PDB entry 9H94 | electron microscopy, 2.10 A resolution | chains A and B of the 3 polymer chains in the assembly

== Chain A ==
Protein: Capsid protein VP1
From: Poliovirus 2
Reference sequence: Q8QNU4 (Q8QNU4_9ENTO); numbering as in UniProt (aligned over 1-301)
Chain sequence (301 residues; each row starts with the number of its first residue):
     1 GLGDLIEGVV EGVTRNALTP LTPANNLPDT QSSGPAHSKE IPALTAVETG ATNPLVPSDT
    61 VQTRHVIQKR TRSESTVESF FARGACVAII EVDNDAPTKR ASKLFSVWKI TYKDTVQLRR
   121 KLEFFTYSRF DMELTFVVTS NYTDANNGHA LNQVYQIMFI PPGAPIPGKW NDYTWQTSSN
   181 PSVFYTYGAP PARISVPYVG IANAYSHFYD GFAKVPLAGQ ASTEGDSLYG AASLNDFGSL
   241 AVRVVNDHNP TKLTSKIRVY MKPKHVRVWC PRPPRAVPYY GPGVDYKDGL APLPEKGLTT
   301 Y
Disordered / not traced: 1-61
Sequence notes: engineered mutation Ile41 (Thr in Q8QNU4), Leu134 (Phe in Q8QNU4), Phe159 (Tyr in Q8QNU4)
Residues lining bound ligands: sphingosine (SPH): Ile110, Tyr112, Ser128, Phe130, Met132, Leu134, Ile157, Met158, Phe159, Pro181, Ser182, Val183, Ile194, Val196, Val199, Tyr205, His207, Phe237, Leu240

== Chain B ==
Protein: Capsid protein VP0
From: Poliovirus 2
Reference sequence: P06210 (POLG_POL2L); residue numbers follow UniProt; this construct covers 1-340
Chain sequence (340 residues; row label = number of the first residue in the row):
     1 MGAQVSSQKV GAHENSNRAY GGSTINYTTI NYYRDSASNA ASKQDFAQDP SKFTEPIKDV
    61 LIKTAPTLNS PNIEACGYSD RVMQLTLGNS TITTQEAANS VVAYGRWPEY IKDSEANPVD
   121 QPTEPDVAAC RFYTLDTVTW RKESRGWWWK LPDALKDMGL FGQNMFYHYL GRAGYTVHVQ
   181 CNASKFHQGA LGVFAVPEMC LAGDSTTHMF TKYENANPGE KGGEFKGSFT LDTNATNPAR
   241 NFCPVDYLFG SGVLAGNAFV YPHQIINLRT NNCATLVLPY VNSLSIDSMT KHNNWGIAIL
   301 PLAPLDFATE SSTEIPITLT IAPMCCEFNG LRNITVPRTQ
Disordered / not traced: 1-83, 94-98, 310-312
Swiss-Prot annotation at these positions:
  - site (Cleavage): Asn69, Ser70, Gln340
  - lipidation: Gly2 (N-myristoyl glycine)

== Interface between chain A and chain B ==
Pairs across the interface (107):
  Thr126(A) - Glu198(B)
  Tyr127(A) - Glu198(B)  hydrogen bond
  Tyr127(A) - Val281(B)  hydrophobic
  Tyr127(A) - Asn282(B)
  Tyr127(A) - Ser283(B)
  Ala202(A) - Ser283(B)
  Ala202(A) - Leu284(B)  hydrophobic
  Asn203(A) - Ser283(B)  hydrogen bond (backbone-backbone)
  Asn203(A) - Leu284(B)
  Ala204(A) - Ser283(B)
  Ser206(A) - Ser283(B)  hydrogen bond
  Phe208(A) - Glu198(B)
  Phe208(A) - Cys200(B)  hydrophobic
  Tyr209(A) - Glu198(B)
  Tyr209(A) - Cys200(B)
  Tyr209(A) - Lys291(B)
  Tyr209(A) - His292(B)
  Asp210(A) - Lys150(B)  salt bridge
  Asp210(A) - Glu198(B)  hydrogen bond (backbone-side chain)
  Asp210(A) - Met199(B)
  Asp210(A) - Cys200(B)
  Asp210(A) - His292(B)
  Asp210(A) - Asn293(B)  hydrogen bond (backbone-backbone)
  Gly211(A) - Lys291(B)
  Phe212(A) - Thr211(B)
  Phe212(A) - Lys212(B)
  Phe212(A) - Tyr213(B)  hydrophobic
  Phe212(A) - Ala216(B)  hydrophobic
  Phe212(A) - Asn217(B)
  Phe212(A) - Lys291(B)  hydrogen bond (backbone-backbone)
  Ala213(A) - Lys291(B)  hydrogen bond (backbone-side chain)
  Val215(A) - Tyr213(B)
  Val215(A) - Thr290(B)
  Val215(A) - Lys291(B)
  Val215(A) - Pro337(B)  hydrophobic
  Pro216(A) - Tyr213(B)
  Pro216(A) - Glu214(B)
  Pro216(A) - Pro337(B)
  Pro216(A) - Arg338(B)  hydrogen bond (backbone-backbone)
  Leu217(A) - Thr335(B)
  Leu217(A) - Val336(B)
  Leu217(A) - Arg338(B)
  Ala218(A) - Val336(B)  hydrogen bond (backbone-backbone)
  Ala218(A) - Pro337(B)
  Ala218(A) - Arg338(B)
  Gln220(A) - Arg338(B)  hydrogen bond (backbone-side chain)
  Ala221(A) - Arg338(B)  hydrogen bond (backbone-side chain)
  Ser222(A) - Arg338(B)
  Glu224(A) - Arg338(B)  hydrogen bond (backbone-side chain)
  Asp226(A) - Arg240(B)  salt bridge
  Leu228(A) - Met209(B)
  Tyr229(A) - Lys150(B)
  Tyr229(A) - Met199(B)
  Tyr229(A) - Cys200(B)
  Tyr229(A) - Leu201(B)  hydrogen bond (side chain-backbone)
  Tyr229(A) - Met209(B)  hydrogen bond (backbone-backbone)
  Tyr229(A) - Thr211(B)
  Tyr229(A) - Phe242(B)
  Gly230(A) - Met209(B)
  Ala231(A) - Met209(B)
  Cys270(A) - Tyr104(B)
  Cys270(A) - Pro197(B)  hydrophobic
  Cys270(A) - Val281(B)  hydrophobic
  Pro271(A) - Val260(B)
  Pro271(A) - Tyr261(B)
  Arg272(A) - Pro197(B)  hydrogen bond (side chain-backbone)
  Arg272(A) - Glu198(B)  hydrogen bond (side chain-backbone)
  Arg272(A) - Val260(B)
  Arg272(A) - Tyr261(B)  hydrogen bond
  Pro273(A) - Val253(B)  hydrophobic
  Pro273(A) - Asn257(B)
  Pro273(A) - Val260(B)
  Pro273(A) - Tyr261(B)
  Pro274(A) - Val253(B)
  Arg275(A) - Ser251(B)  hydrogen bond (side chain-backbone)
  Arg275(A) - Gly252(B)
  Ala276(A) - Gly252(B)  hydrogen bond (backbone-backbone)
  Ala276(A) - Val253(B)  hydrophobic
  Ala276(A) - Leu254(B)  hydrophobic
  Val277(A) - Leu248(B)  hydrophobic
  Val277(A) - Gly252(B)
  Tyr280(A) - Thr206(B)  hydrogen bond (side chain-backbone)
  Tyr280(A) - His208(B)
  Gly281(A) - His208(B)
  Pro282(A) - His208(B)
  Pro282(A) - Met209(B)  hydrophobic
  Gly283(A) - Met209(B)
  Val284(A) - Cys200(B)
  Val284(A) - Leu201(B)
  Val284(A) - Ala202(B)
  Val284(A) - Ser251(B)
  Asp285(A) - Ala202(B)
  Asp285(A) - Gly203(B)  hydrogen bond (side chain-backbone)
  Asp285(A) - His208(B)
  Asp285(A) - Met209(B)  hydrogen bond (side chain-backbone)
  Tyr286(A) - Ala202(B)  hydrophobic
  Tyr286(A) - Phe229(B)
  Tyr286(A) - Cys243(B)  hydrogen bond (side chain-backbone)
  Tyr286(A) - Pro244(B)
  Tyr286(A) - Val245(B)  hydrogen bond (side chain-backbone)
  Tyr286(A) - Gly250(B)
  Tyr286(A) - Ser251(B)
  Tyr286(A) - Gly252(B)
  Leu290(A) - Phe229(B)  hydrophobic
  Leu290(A) - Tyr247(B)  hydrogen bond (backbone-side chain)
  Leu290(A) - Leu248(B)  hydrophobic
  Leu293(A) - Leu254(B)  hydrophobic
Other interface residues (no listed pair), chain A (47 interface residues in all): Lys214, Gly225, Leu234, Lys287, Pro292
Other interface residues (no listed pair), chain B (50 interface residues in all): Val196, Ser205, Thr207, Ser285

== Overview ==
The interface between chain A and chain B involves 47 residues on one side and 50 on the other; the contacts
include 25 hydrogen bonds and 2 salt bridges. Among the polar pairs are Asp210(A)-Lys150(B),
Asp226(A)-Arg240(B) and Tyr127(A)-Glu198(B). Ligands of chain A: sphingosine.
Here chain A is Capsid protein VP1 and chain B is Capsid protein VP0, both from Poliovirus 2. Entry 9H94
(Poliovirus type 2 (strain MEF-1) stabilised virus-like particle (PV2 SC5a) from a yeast expression system)
was determined by electron microscopy together with 9H93 from the same study.
